PDB entry 6UW0 | X-ray diffraction, 2.72 A resolution | chains A and E of the 3 polymer chains in the assembly

[Chain A]
Molecule: I-OnuI-e-Therm-bCtxA
From: synthetic construct
Sequence (296 residues; row label = number of the first residue in the row):
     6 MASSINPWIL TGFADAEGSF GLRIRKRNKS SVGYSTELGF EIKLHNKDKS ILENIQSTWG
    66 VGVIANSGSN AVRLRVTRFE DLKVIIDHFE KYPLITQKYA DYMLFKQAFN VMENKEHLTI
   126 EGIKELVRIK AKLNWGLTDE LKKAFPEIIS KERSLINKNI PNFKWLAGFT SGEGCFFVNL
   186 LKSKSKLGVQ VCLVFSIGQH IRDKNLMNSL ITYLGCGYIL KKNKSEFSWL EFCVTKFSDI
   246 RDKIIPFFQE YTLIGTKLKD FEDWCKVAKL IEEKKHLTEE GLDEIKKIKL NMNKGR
Not modelled in the structure: 6-7, 193

[Chain E]
Molecule: 27-nt DNA strand
Sequence (27 nucleotides; numbered -1 to 25; the number before each row is that of its first residue; numbers below 1 keep their minus sign (DG-1 is residue -1)):
    -1 GGGTGTCTGG TCATTCTACT TATTAGG

[Interface between chain A and chain E]
Pairs across the interface - 49 pairs, chain A then chain E:
  Glu22(A) - DT15(E)  phosphate contact
  Arg32(A) - DT2(E)  hydrogen bond to the base
  Arg32(A) - DG3(E)  hydrogen bond to the base
  Lys34(A) - DT2(E)  base contact
  Ser35(A) - DT2(E)  phosphate contact
  Ser36(A) - DG1(E)  phosphate contact
  Ser36(A) - DT2(E)  hydrogen bond to the phosphate
  Glu42(A) - DT4(E)  base contact
  Glu42(A) - DC5(E)  hydrogen bond to the base
  Lys48(A) - DT9(E)  hydrogen bond to the base
  Lys48(A) - DC10(E)  base contact
  Ser72(A) - DT9(E)  hydrogen bond to the base
  Arg78(A) - DT6(E)  base contact
  Arg78(A) - DG7(E)  hydrogen bond to the base
  Arg80(A) - DT6(E)  base contact
  Arg80(A) - DG7(E)  hydrogen bond to the base
  Arg80(A) - DG8(E)  hydrogen bond to the base
  Arg83(A) - DT4(E)  phosphate contact
  Arg83(A) - DC5(E)  phosphate contact
  Phe84(A) - DT4(E)  hydrogen bond to the phosphate
  His122(A) - DG3(E)  salt bridge to the phosphate
  Leu123(A) - DT2(E)  phosphate contact
  Trp140(A) - DA11(E)  sugar contact
  Gly177(A) - DT15(E)  phosphate contact
  Glu178(A) - DC14(E)  phosphate contact
  Glu178(A) - DT15(E)  phosphate contact
  Gly179(A) - DT15(E)  sugar contact
  Gly179(A) - DA16(E)  phosphate contact
  Cys180(A) - DT15(E)  sugar contact
  Cys180(A) - DA16(E)  hydrogen bond to the phosphate
  Phe182(A) - DC17(E)  phosphate contact
  Phe182(A) - DT18(E)  base contact
  Asn184(A) - DT19(E)  hydrogen bond to the base
  Gly203(A) - DC14(E)  sugar contact
  Gly203(A) - DT15(E)  base contact
  Gln204(A) - DC14(E)  hydrogen bond to the phosphate
  His205(A) - DT13(E)  phosphate contact
  His205(A) - DC14(E)  hydrogen bond to the phosphate
  Lys229(A) - DT13(E)  base contact
  Phe232(A) - DT12(E)  phosphate contact
  Phe232(A) - DT13(E)  phosphate contact
  Trp234(A) - DC14(E)  base contact
  Trp234(A) - DT15(E)  base contact
  Glu236(A) - DA16(E)  hydrogen bond to the base
  Lys262(A) - DA16(E)  salt bridge to the phosphate
  Met297(A) - DC17(E)  phosphate contact
  Asn298(A) - DA16(E)  sugar contact
  Asn298(A) - DC17(E)  hydrogen bond to the phosphate
  Lys299(A) - DC17(E)  hydrogen bond to the phosphate
Also at the interface, not in a pair above, chain A (43 interface residues in all): Val37, Thr41, Gly73, Thr82, Glu85, Lys120, Phe181, Leu185, Lys227, Asp265, Lys294

[In short]
Chain A and chain E form an interface of 43 and 19 residues respectively, with 17 hydrogen bonds and 2 salt
bridges. Polar pairs include Arg32(A)-DT2(E), Arg32(A)-DG3(E) and Glu42(A)-DC5(E).
Here chain A is I-OnuI-e-Therm-bCtxA (synthetic construct) and chain E is a 27-nt DNA strand. Entry 6UW0
(Engineered variant of I-OnuI meganuclease with improved thermostability and fully altered specificity
targeting cholera toxin A ...) was determined by X-ray diffraction together with 6UVW, 6UWG, 6UWH, 6UWJ and
6UWK from the same study.
